PDB entry 7Y22 | electron microscopy, 4.00 A resolution | chains Y and e of the 8 polymer chains in the assembly

[Chain Y]
Protein: phage tail tubular protein B
From: Klebsiella phage Kp7
Chain sequence (794 residues; row label = number of the first residue in the row):
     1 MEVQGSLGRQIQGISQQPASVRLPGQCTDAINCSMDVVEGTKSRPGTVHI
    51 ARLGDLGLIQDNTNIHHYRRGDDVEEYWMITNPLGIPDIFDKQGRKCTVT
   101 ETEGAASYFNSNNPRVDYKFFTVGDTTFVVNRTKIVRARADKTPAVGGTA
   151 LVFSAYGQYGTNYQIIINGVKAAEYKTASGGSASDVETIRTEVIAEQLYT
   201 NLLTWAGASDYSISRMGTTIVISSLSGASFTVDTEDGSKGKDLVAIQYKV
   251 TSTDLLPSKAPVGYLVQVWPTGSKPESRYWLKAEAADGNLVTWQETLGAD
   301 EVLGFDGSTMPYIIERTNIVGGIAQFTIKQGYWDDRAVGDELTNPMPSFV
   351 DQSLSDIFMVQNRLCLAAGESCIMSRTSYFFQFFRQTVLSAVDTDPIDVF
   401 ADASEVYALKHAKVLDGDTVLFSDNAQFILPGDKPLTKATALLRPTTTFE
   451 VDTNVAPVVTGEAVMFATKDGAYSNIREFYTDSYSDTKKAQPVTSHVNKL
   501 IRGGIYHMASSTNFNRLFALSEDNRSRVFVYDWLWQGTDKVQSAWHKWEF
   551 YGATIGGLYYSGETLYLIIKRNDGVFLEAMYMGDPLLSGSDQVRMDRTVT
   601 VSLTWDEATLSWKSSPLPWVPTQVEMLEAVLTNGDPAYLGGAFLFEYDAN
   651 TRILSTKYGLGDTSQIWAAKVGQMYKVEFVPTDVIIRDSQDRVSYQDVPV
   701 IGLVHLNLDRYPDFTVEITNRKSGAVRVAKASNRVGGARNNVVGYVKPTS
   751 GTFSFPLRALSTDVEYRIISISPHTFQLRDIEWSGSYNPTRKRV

[Chain e]
Protein: tail adaptor protein
From: Klebsiella phage Kp7
Chain sequence (328 residues; each row starts with the number of its first residue):
     1 MSYSYVERTGDGVATTFNFAFTGKGKGYLLANQIYVERWDGASWQSATGW
    51 SLSGTNQITFLTPLANGQVIRIRRIAGKDYPFAQFEPGVMLDMASLNNTF
   101 IHLLEITQELLDGFYPDGFYLKQDLNMGWNKIVNLMPGTDGGHAVNKTQL
   151 DTLSSHVDDVDQKHTIWNDRQDQQIDGLLKAFDSNISYRTAPWTYEAAGG
   201 ETMVFPPFYFASALVWRDGAYQDQQAGAFEIDNNVITLADPPLRAGERVS
   251 VLVGSYITPADPGSWEWIHVAANGTTTSVDLGVSVSDIDDVTLDGLSQGR
   301 SNYTLTGTVLDFGEVIPECTVGARVQLA
Unresolved in the structure: 1-2, 175-328

[How chain Y and chain e interact]
Pairs across the interface - 7 pairs, chain Y then chain e:
  A731(Y) with M90(e), hydrophobic
  S732(Y) with M90(e); L91(e)
  R734(Y) with L91(e), hydrogen bond (backbone-backbone)
  V735(Y) with V89(e)
  G736(Y) with G88(e), hydrogen bond (backbone-backbone); V89(e), hydrogen bond (backbone-backbone)
Other interface residues (no listed pair), chain Y (8 interface residues in all): K730, G737, N741
Other interface residues (no listed pair), chain e (5 interface residues in all): P87

[Summary]
8 residues of chain Y and 5 residues of chain e are in contact; the contacts include 3 hydrogen bonds.
Backbone hydrogen bonds pair R734(Y)-L91(e), G736(Y)-G88(e) and G736(Y)-V89(e).
Chain Y is phage tail tubular protein B and chain e is tail adaptor protein, both from Klebsiella phage Kp7;
the structure, CryoEM structure of Klebsiella phage Kp7 tail complex applied with C6 symmetry, was determined
by electron microscopy.
